Entry 1KHP (X-ray diffraction, 2.00 A resolution); this record covers chains A and I.

# Chain A
Molecule: Papain
From: Carica papaya
Notes: EC 3.4.22.2; fragment: Papain, Residues 134-345
Reference sequence: P00784 (PAPA_CARPA); residues 1-212 here correspond to UniProt positions 134-345 (UniProt number = residue number + 133)
Amino-acid sequence (212 residues; numbered 1 to 212; the number before each row is that of its first residue):
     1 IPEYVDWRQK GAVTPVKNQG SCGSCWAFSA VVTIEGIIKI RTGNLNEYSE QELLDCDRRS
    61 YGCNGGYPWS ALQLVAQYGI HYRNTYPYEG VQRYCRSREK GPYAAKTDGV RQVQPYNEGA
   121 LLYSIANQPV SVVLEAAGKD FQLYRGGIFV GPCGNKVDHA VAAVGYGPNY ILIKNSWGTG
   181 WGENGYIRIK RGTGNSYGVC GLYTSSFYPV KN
Cystine bridges: Cys-22/Cys-63, Cys-56/Cys-95, Cys-153/Cys-200
Curated features (UniProtKB/Swiss-Prot):
  - active site: Cys-25, His-159, Asn-175
  - binding site (E64): Cys-25
  - binding site (leupeptin): Cys-25

# Chain I
Molecule: peptidic inhibitor
Amino-acid sequence (5 residues; numbered 250 to 254; the number before each row is that of its first residue):
   250 XLFGX
Disordered / not traced: 250
Modified residues: PHQ (benzyl chlorocarbonate) at position 250; 0HQ (diazomethane) at position 254

# How chain A and chain I interact
Contacting residue pairs (19):
  Gln-19(A) / Gly-253(I)  hydrogen bond (side chain-backbone)
  Gly-23(A) / Phe-252(I)
  Gly-23(A) / Gly-253(I)
  Ser-24(A) / Gly-253(I)  hydrogen bond (backbone-backbone)
  Cys-25(A) / Phe-252(I)
  Cys-25(A) / Gly-253(I)  hydrogen bond (side chain-backbone)
  Cys-25(A) / 0HQ_254(I)  covalent bond
  Trp-26(A) / Phe-252(I)
  Tyr-61(A) / Leu-251(I)
  Gly-65(A) / Leu-251(I)
  Gly-65(A) / Phe-252(I)
  Gly-66(A) / Phe-252(I)  hydrogen bond (backbone-backbone)
  Tyr-67(A) / Leu-251(I)  hydrophobic
  Val-133(A) / Phe-252(I)  hydrophobic
  Asp-158(A) / Phe-252(I)
  Asp-158(A) / Gly-253(I)
  Asp-158(A) / 0HQ_254(I)
  His-159(A) / Phe-252(I)
  His-159(A) / 0HQ_254(I)
Other interface residues (no listed pair), chain A (17 interface residues in all): Cys-22, Asn-64, Pro-68, Val-157, Ala-160

# Summary
17 residues of chain A and 4 residues of chain I are in contact, with 1 covalent bond and 4 hydrogen bonds.
Polar pairs include Gln-19(A)/Gly-253(I), Cys-25(A)/Gly-253(I) and Ser-24(A)/Gly-253(I). From UniProt: 3
active-site residues, E64-binding residue Cys-25(A) and leupeptin-binding residue Cys-25(A) on chain A.
Chain A is Papain (Carica papaya) and chain I is peptidic inhibitor; the structure, Monoclinic form of
papain/ZLFG-DAM covalent complex, was determined by X-ray diffraction together with 1KHQ from the same study.
